PDB entry 8WW6 | electron microscopy, 3.73 A resolution | chains C and D of the 8 polymer chains in the assembly

Chain C (and D):
Protein: Putative primase C962R
Organism: African swine fever virus
Notes: chain D of this document is another copy of the same molecule, construct and numbering; everything in this record applies to it too
UniProtKB: A0A2X0TKI6 (A0A2X0TKI6_ASF); residue numbers follow UniProt; this construct covers 1-962
Chain sequence (972 residues; row label = number of the first residue in the row):
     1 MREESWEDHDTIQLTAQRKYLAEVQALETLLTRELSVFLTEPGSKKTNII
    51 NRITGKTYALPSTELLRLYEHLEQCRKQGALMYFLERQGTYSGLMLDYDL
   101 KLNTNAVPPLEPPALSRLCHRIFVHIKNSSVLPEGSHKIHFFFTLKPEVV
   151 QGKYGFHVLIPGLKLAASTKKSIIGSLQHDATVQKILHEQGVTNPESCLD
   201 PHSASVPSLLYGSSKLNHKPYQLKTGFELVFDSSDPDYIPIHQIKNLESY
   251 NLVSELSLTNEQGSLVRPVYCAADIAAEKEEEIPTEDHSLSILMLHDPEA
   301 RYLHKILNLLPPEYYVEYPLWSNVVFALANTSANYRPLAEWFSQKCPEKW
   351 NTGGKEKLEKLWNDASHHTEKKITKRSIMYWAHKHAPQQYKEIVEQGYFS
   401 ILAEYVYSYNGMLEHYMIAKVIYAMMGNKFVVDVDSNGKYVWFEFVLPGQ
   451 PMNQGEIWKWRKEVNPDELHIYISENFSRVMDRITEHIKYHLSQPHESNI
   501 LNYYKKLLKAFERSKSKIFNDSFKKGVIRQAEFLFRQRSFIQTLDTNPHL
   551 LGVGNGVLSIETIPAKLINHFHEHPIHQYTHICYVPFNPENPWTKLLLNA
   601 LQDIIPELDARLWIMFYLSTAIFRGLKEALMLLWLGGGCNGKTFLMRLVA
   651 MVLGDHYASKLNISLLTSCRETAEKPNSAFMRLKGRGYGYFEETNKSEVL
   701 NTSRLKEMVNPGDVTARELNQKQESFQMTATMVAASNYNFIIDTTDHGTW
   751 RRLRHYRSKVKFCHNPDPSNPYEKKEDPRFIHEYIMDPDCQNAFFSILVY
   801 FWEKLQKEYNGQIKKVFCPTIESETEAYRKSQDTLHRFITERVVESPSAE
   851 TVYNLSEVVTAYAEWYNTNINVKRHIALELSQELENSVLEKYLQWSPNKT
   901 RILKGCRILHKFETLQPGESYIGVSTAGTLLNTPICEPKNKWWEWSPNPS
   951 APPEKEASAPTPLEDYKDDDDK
Disordered / not traced: 1-288, 919-934, 951-972 (chain D: 1-288, 919-936, 951-972)
Sequence notes: expression tag (963-972)
Metal / ion sites: Mg2+: T643 (together with ATP-gamma-S)
Small-molecule neighbours: ATP-gamma-S: A600, I604, G637, G638, C639, N640, G641, K642, T643, F644, E693, N737, F762, K775, E776, D777, P778, F780, I781

Chain C / chain D interface:
Pairs across the interface - 62 pairs, chain C then chain D:
  N453(C) with Q542(D)
  R461(C) with R538(D)
  E463(C) with R538(D), salt bridge
  V464(C) with G438(D)
  N465(C) with Y440(D); F533(D)
  D467(C) with Y440(D), hydrogen bond; F533(D)
  H470(C) with Q530(D); F533(D)
  I471(C) with Y416(D)
  S474(C) with Y416(D)
  E475(C) with Y416(D), hydrogen bond; K420(D), salt bridge
  E512(C) with Y409(D); N410(D), hydrogen bond; M412(D)
  K515(C) with Y409(D)
  S516(C) with M412(D); E414(D)
  F519(C) with Y409(D); E414(D); Y416(D), hydrophobic; M417(D), hydrophobic
  N520(C) with E414(D)
  D521(C) with E414(D); H415(D), salt bridge; G526(D); V527(D); Q530(D)
  K524(C) with Y416(D); Q530(D)
  K525(C) with R529(D)
  C639(C) with R751(D), hydrogen bond
  K660(C) with V714(D); T715(D), hydrogen bond
  S678(C) with R717(D)
  N695(C) with N701(D); T702(D)
  L719(C) with R717(D); N720(D)
  H782(C) with L626(D); K627(D), hydrogen bond (side chain-backbone); E628(D)
  M786(C) with L626(D), hydrophobic
  T840(C) with N898(D)
  E841(C) with N898(D), hydrogen bond (backbone-side chain); T900(D)
  R842(C) with Y853(D), hydrogen bond
  T868(C) with A877(D)
  N869(C) with S856(D), hydrogen bond; A877(D); L878(D)
  I870(C) with I876(D); A877(D); L878(D), hydrophobic
  N871(C) with I876(D)
  K911(C) with Y853(D)
  F912(C) with E850(D); T851(D); V852(D); Y853(D)
Interface residues without a listed pair, chain C (48 interface residues in all): E444, P451, S478, R647, N677, R682, K696, Y738, N739, I741, P778, V872, H910, T914
Interface residues without a listed pair, chain D (50 interface residues in all): V434, L534, S539, A673, G712, Q721, Q723, D743, T744, D746, K814, Q882, S896

Summary:
The interface between chain C and chain D involves 48 residues on one side and 50 on the other; the contacts
include 9 hydrogen bonds and 3 salt bridges. Among the polar pairs are E463(C)-R538(D), E475(C)-K420(D) and
D521(C)-H415(D). Ligands of chain C: ATP-gamma-S.
Both chains are Putative primase C962R (African swine fever virus). Entry 8WW6 (Structure of ATP-rs-Form
AsfvPrimPol Hexamer) was determined by electron microscopy.
